8EQV - chains D and B of the 5 polymer chains in the assembly; structure by electron microscopy, 3.64 A resolution.

Chain D:
Protein: Histone-lysine N-methyltransferase EZH2
Organism: Homo sapiens
Notes: EC 2.1.1.356
UniProt: Q15910 (EZH2_HUMAN); numbering as in UniProt (aligned over 1-746)
Amino-acid sequence (746 residues; each row starts with the number of its first residue):
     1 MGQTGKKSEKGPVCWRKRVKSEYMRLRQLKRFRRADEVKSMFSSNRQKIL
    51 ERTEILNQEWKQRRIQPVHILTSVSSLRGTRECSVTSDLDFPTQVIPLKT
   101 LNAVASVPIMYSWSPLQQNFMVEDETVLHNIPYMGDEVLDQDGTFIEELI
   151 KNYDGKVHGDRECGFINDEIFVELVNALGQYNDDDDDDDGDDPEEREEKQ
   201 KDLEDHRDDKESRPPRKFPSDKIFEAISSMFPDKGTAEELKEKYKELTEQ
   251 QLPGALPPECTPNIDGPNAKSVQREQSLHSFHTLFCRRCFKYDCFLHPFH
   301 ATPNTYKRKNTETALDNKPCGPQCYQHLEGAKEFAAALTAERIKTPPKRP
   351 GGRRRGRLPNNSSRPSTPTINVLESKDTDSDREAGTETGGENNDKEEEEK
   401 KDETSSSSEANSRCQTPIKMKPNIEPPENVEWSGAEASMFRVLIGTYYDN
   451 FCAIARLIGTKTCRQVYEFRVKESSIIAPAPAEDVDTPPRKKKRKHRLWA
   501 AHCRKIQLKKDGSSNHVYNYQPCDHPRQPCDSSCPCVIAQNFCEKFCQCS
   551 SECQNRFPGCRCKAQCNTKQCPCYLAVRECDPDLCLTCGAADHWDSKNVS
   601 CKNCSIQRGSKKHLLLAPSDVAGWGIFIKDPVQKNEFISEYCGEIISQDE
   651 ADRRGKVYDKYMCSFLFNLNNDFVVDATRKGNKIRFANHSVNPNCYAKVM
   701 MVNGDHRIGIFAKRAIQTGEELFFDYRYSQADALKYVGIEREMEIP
Disordered / not traced: 1-13, 20-21, 73-79, 124-167, 182-218, 230-233, 248-258, 306-316, 341-431, 476-515, 660-663, 731-746
Cystine bridges: Cys289-Cys294, Cys523-Cys547, Cys530-Cys553
UniProt features mapped onto this chain:
  - region: Lys39 to Val68 (Interaction with EED)
  - modified residue: Ser21 (Phosphoserine), Ser76 (Phosphoserine), Thr339 (Phosphothreonine), Thr345 (Phosphothreonine), Ser363 (Phosphoserine), Ser366 (Phosphoserine), Thr367 (Phosphothreonine), Thr487 (Phosphothreonine)
  - glycosylation: Ser75 (O-linked (GlcNAc) serine)
  - cross-link: Lys634 (Glycyl lysine isopeptide (Lys-Gly) (interchain with G-Cter in SUMO2))
  - natural variant: Pro132 (P132S: In WVS), Tyr133 (Y133C: In WVS), Met134 (M134T: In WVS), Tyr153 (deletion: In WVS), Lys156 (K156E: In WVS), Asp185 (D185H: Decreased histone methyltransferase activity), His279 (H279R: In WVS), Cys571 (C571W: Found in a patient with myelodysplastic syndrome and myelodysplastic-myeloproliferative neoplasms), Val621 (V621M: In WVS; uncertain significance), Tyr641 (Y641C: In a patient with diffuse large B-cell lymphoma; Y641F: Found in a patient with follicular lymphoma; Y641H: Found in patients with follicular lymphoma ...), Tyr658 (Y658N: In WVS), Ala677 (A677G: Found in a patient with B-cell lymphoma; A677T: In WVS), 8 further natural variant entries in UniProt
  - mutagenesis: Ser21 (S21A: Enhances methyltransferase activity towards 'Lys-27' of histone H3 and abrogates phosphorylation by PKB/AKT1 ...), Ser75 (S75A: Reduced protein stability), Thr345 (T345A: Impaired CDK1- and CDK-2 mediated phosphorylation and subsequent gene silencing. Altered EZH2-mediated cell proliferation and migration), Cys588 (C588Y: Strongly impairs methyltransferase activity towards 'Lys-27' of histone H3), Phe667 (F667I: Strongly decreases histone methyltransferase activity), His689 (H689A: Abrogates methyltransferase activity)

Chain B:
Protein: Polycomb protein SUZ12
Organism: Homo sapiens
UniProt: Q15022 (SUZ12_HUMAN); numbering as in UniProt (aligned over 1-739)
Amino-acid sequence (739 residues; each row starts with the number of its first residue):
     1 MAPQKHGGGGGGGSGPSAGSGGGGFGGSAAVAAATASGGKSGGGSCGGGG
    51 SYSASSSSSAAAAAGAAVLPVKKPKMEHVQADHELFLQAFEKPTQIYRFL
   101 RTRNLIAPIFLHRTLTYMSHRNSRTNIKRKTFKVDDMLSKVEKMKGEQES
   151 HSLSAHLQLTFTGFFHKNDKPSPNSENEQNSVTLEVLLVKVCHKKRKDVS
   201 CPIRQVPTGKKQVPLNPDLNQTKPGNFPSLAVSSNEFEPSNSHMVKSYSL
   251 LFRVTRPGRREFNGMINGETNENIDVNEELPARRKRNREDGEKTFVAQMT
   301 VFDKNRRLQLLDGEYEVAMQEMEECPISKKRATWETILDGKRLPPFETFS
   351 QGPTLQFTLRWTGETNDKSTAPIAKPLATRNSESLHQENKPGSVKPTQTI
   401 AVKESLTTDLQTRKEKDTPNENRQKLRIFYQFLYNNNTRQQTEARDDLHC
   451 PWCTLNCRKLYSLLKHLKLCHSRFIFNYVYHPKGARIDVSINECYDGSYA
   501 GNPQDIHRQPGFAFSRNGPVKRTPITHILVCRPKRTKASMSEFLESEDGE
   551 VEQQRTYSSGHNRLYFHSDTCLPLRPQEMEVDSEDEKDPEWLREKTITQI
   601 EEFSDVNEGEKEVMKLWNLHVMKHGFIADNQMNHACMLFVENYGQKIIKK
   651 NLCRNFMLHLVSMHDFNLISIMSIDKAVTKLREMQQKLEKGESASPANEE
   701 ITEEQNGTANGFSEINSKEKALETDSVSGVSKQSKKQKL
Disordered / not traced: 1-82, 148-153, 168-181, 218-227, 257-294, 323-350, 364-422, 546-555, 686-739

Chain D / chain B interface:
Contacting residue pairs - 90 pairs, chain D then chain B:
  Ala105(D) - His507(B)
  Val107(D) - Phe566(B)  hydrophobic
  Trp113(D) - Ser568(B)
  Pro115(D) - Trp591(B)  hydrogen bond (backbone-side chain)
  Gln117(D) - Asp585(B)  hydrogen bond
  Gln117(D) - Glu586(B)
  Phe120(D) - Leu592(B)  hydrophobic
  Phe120(D) - Lys595(B)
  Cys260(D) - Asp605(B)
  Thr261(D) - Asn607(B)  hydrogen bond (backbone-side chain)
  Pro262(D) - Asn607(B)
  Asn263(D) - Asn607(B)
  Asn263(D) - Glu608(B)
  Asn263(D) - Gly609(B)  hydrogen bond (side chain-backbone)
  Ile264(D) - Arg654(B)
  Ile264(D) - Asn655(B)
  Asp265(D) - Lys650(B)
  Asp265(D) - Asn651(B)
  Asp265(D) - Leu652(B)
  Asp265(D) - Asn655(B)
  Arg274(D) - Val661(B)
  Arg274(D) - Asp665(B)  salt bridge
  Ser277(D) - Leu658(B)
  Leu278(D) - Leu658(B)  hydrophobic
  Leu278(D) - Ser662(B)
  Leu278(D) - Asp665(B)
  Ser280(D) - Glu610(B)
  Phe281(D) - His659(B)
  Phe281(D) - Ser662(B)
  His282(D) - Asp665(B)  salt bridge
  His282(D) - Phe666(B)
  Leu284(D) - Phe603(B)  hydrophobic
  Phe285(D) - Trp617(B)  hydrophobic
  Phe285(D) - Met663(B)  hydrophobic
  Phe285(D) - Phe666(B)  hydrophobic
  Phe290(D) - Trp617(B)
  Phe290(D) - Val621(B)
  Phe290(D) - Phe626(B)
  Phe290(D) - Ile627(B)
  Phe290(D) - Asp629(B)
  Phe290(D) - Met632(B)  hydrophobic
  Phe290(D) - Leu668(B)  hydrophobic
  Lys291(D) - Asn618(B)
  Lys291(D) - Val621(B)
  Tyr292(D) - Met614(B)  hydrophobic
  Tyr292(D) - Trp617(B)  hydrophobic
  Tyr292(D) - Asn618(B)  hydrogen bond (backbone-side chain)
  Tyr292(D) - His659(B)  hydrogen bond
  Tyr292(D) - Ser662(B)
  Asp293(D) - Gln599(B)
  Phe295(D) - Leu592(B)  hydrophobic
  Phe295(D) - Thr596(B)
  Phe295(D) - Gln599(B)
  Asn304(D) - Asp665(B)
  Val442(D) - Leu658(B)  hydrophobic
  Leu443(D) - Val661(B)  hydrophobic
  Thr446(D) - Val661(B)
  Tyr447(D) - Ile671(B)
  Arg456(D) - Asp675(B)  salt bridge
  Arg456(D) - Thr679(B)
  Arg456(D) - Arg682(B)  hydrogen bond (backbone-side chain)
  Leu457(D) - Met657(B)  hydrophobic
  Leu457(D) - Val678(B)  hydrophobic
  Leu457(D) - Arg682(B)
  Pro582(D) - Ala628(B)  hydrophobic
  Pro582(D) - Asn630(B)
  Trp594(D) - Gln631(B)  hydrogen bond (backbone-side chain)
  Arg608(D) - Lys587(B)
  Lys611(D) - Asp585(B)  salt bridge
  His613(D) - Glu580(B)
  His613(D) - Asp582(B)  hydrogen bond (side chain-backbone)
  His613(D) - Ser583(B)  hydrogen bond
  Leu615(D) - Tyr565(B)  hydrophobic
  Leu615(D) - Leu574(B)  hydrophobic
  Leu615(D) - Met579(B)  hydrophobic
  Leu616(D) - Tyr565(B)
  Leu616(D) - Phe566(B)  hydrogen bond (backbone-backbone)
  Ala617(D) - Leu564(B)
  Ala617(D) - Tyr565(B)  hydrophobic
  Pro618(D) - Phe566(B)
  Asp620(D) - Arg563(B)  salt bridge
  Phe627(D) - Arg563(B)
  Phe627(D) - Tyr565(B)  hydrophobic
  Lys680(D) - Trp591(B)
  Lys683(D) - Ser568(B)
  Lys683(D) - Asp585(B)  salt bridge
  Thr718(D) - Ser559(B)
  Thr718(D) - Gly560(B)  hydrogen bond (backbone-backbone)
  Thr718(D) - His561(B)
  Gly719(D) - Gly560(B)
Interface residues without a listed pair, chain D (59 interface residues in all): Asn102, Met110, Leu116, Arg287, Thr305, Met439, Asp583, Ala591, Asp595, Gln607, Trp624, Lys629
Interface residues without a listed pair, chain B (68 interface residues in all): Ile506, Pro510, His567, Cys571, Val581, Pro589, Ile600, Ser604, Met622, Ile674

Summary:
59 residues of chain D face 68 of chain B across their interface; the contacts include 12 hydrogen bonds and 6
salt bridges. Polar pairs include Arg274(D)-Asp665(B), His282(D)-Asp665(B) and Arg456(D)-Asp675(B). From
UniProt: 6 mutagenesis sites on chain D.
Here chain D is Histone-lysine N-methyltransferase EZH2 and chain B is Polycomb protein SUZ12, both from Homo
sapiens. Entry 8EQV (Cryo-EM structure of PRC2 in complex with the long isoform of AEBP2) was determined by
electron microscopy.
